Entry 6VMC (X-ray diffraction, 2.85 A resolution); this record covers chains A and C of the 3 polymer chains in the assembly.

Chain A:
Name: MHC class I antigen, A-2 alpha chain
From: Homo sapiens
Reference sequence: A0A5B8RNS7 (A0A5B8RNS7_HUMAN); residues 1-275 here correspond to UniProt positions 25-299 (UniProt number = residue number + 24)
Sequence (275 residues; numbered 1 to 275; the number before each row is that of its first residue):
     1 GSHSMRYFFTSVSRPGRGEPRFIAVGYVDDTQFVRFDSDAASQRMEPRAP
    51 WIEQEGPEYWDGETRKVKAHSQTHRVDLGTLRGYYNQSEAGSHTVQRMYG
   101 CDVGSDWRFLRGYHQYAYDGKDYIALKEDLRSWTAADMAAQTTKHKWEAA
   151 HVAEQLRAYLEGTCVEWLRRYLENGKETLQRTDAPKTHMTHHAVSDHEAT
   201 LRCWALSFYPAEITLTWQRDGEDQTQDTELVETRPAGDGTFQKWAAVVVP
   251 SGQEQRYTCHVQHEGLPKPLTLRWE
Disulfide bonds: C101-C164, C203-C259

Chain C:
Name: Melanocyte protein PMEL
Notes: fragment: epitope
Reference sequence: P40967 (PMEL_HUMAN); residues 1-9 here correspond to UniProt positions 209-217 (UniProt number = residue number + 208)
Sequence (9 residues; row label = number of the first residue in the row):
     1 ILDQVPFSV
Construct notes: engineered mutation L2 (Thr210 in P40967)
UniProt features mapped onto this chain:
  - region: I1, D3 to V9 (Antigenic peptide)

How chain A and chain C interact:
Contacting residue pairs - 44 pairs, chain A then chain C:
  M5(A) - I1(C)
  Y7(A) - I1(C)  hydrogen bond (side chain-backbone)
  Y7(A) - L2(C)  hydrophobic
  F9(A) - L2(C)  hydrophobic
  M45(A) - L2(C)  hydrophobic
  Y59(A) - I1(C)  hydrophobic
  E63(A) - I1(C)
  E63(A) - L2(C)  hydrogen bond (side chain-backbone)
  K66(A) - I1(C)
  K66(A) - L2(C)  hydrogen bond (side chain-backbone)
  K66(A) - D3(C)
  V67(A) - L2(C)  hydrophobic
  A69(A) - V5(C)  hydrophobic
  H70(A) - D3(C)
  H70(A) - Q4(C)
  H70(A) - P6(C)
  T73(A) - P6(C)  hydrogen bond (side chain-backbone)
  T73(A) - F7(C)
  T73(A) - S8(C)
  V76(A) - S8(C)
  D77(A) - S8(C)
  D77(A) - V9(C)  hydrogen bond (side chain-backbone)
  T80(A) - V9(C)
  L81(A) - V9(C)  hydrophobic
  Y84(A) - V9(C)  hydrogen bond (side chain-backbone)
  R97(A) - P6(C)
  R97(A) - F7(C)
  Y99(A) - L2(C)
  Y99(A) - D3(C)  hydrogen bond (side chain-backbone)
  Y116(A) - V9(C)
  Y123(A) - V9(C)
  T143(A) - V9(C)
  K146(A) - S8(C)
  K146(A) - V9(C)  hydrogen bond (side chain-backbone)
  W147(A) - F7(C)
  W147(A) - S8(C)  hydrogen bond (side chain-backbone)
  V152(A) - F7(C)  hydrophobic
  Q155(A) - Q4(C)
  L156(A) - D3(C)
  Y159(A) - I1(C)  hydrogen bond (side chain-backbone)
  Y159(A) - L2(C)
  Y159(A) - D3(C)
  W167(A) - I1(C)  hydrophobic
  Y171(A) - I1(C)  hydrogen bond (side chain-backbone)
Interface residues without a listed pair, chain A (31 interface residues in all): A150, T163

In short:
The interface between chain A and chain C involves 31 residues on one side and 9 on the other; the contacts
include 11 hydrogen bonds. Among the polar pairs are Y7(A)-I1(C), E63(A)-L2(C) and K66(A)-L2(C).
Chain A is MHC class I antigen, A-2 alpha chain (Homo sapiens) and chain C is Melanocyte protein PMEL; the
structure, T4H2 T cell receptor bound to HLA-A2 presenting gp100T2L peptide (ILDQVPFSV), was determined by
X-ray diffraction (same publication as 6VM7, 6VM9, 6VMA and 6VM8).
